8WGH - chains C and D of the 18 polymer chains in the assembly; structure by electron microscopy, 2.40 A resolution.

# Chain C
Name: Photosystem I iron-sulfur center
From: Fittonia albivenis
Notes: EC 1.97.1.12
UniProt: A4QJG7 (PSAC_AETCO); residues 1-81 here = UniProt positions 1-81
Sequence (81 residues; row label = number of the first residue in the row):
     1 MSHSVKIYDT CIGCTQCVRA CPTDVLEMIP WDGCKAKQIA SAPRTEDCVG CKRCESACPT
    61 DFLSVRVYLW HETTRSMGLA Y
Unresolved in the structure: 1
Small-molecule neighbours:
  - 4Fe-4S cluster (SF4), molecule 1: Val5, Cys21, Pro22, Thr23, Val25, Leu26, Cys48, Val49, Gly50, Cys51, Lys52, Arg53, Cys54, Val67
  - 4Fe-4S cluster (SF4), molecule 2: Cys11, Ile12, Gly13, Cys14, Thr15, Gln16, Cys17, Ala40, Ala57, Cys58, Pro59, Thr60, Ser64, Val65
Curated features (UniProtKB/Swiss-Prot):
  - binding site ([4Fe-4S] cluster): Cys11, Cys14, Cys17, Cys21, Cys48, Cys51, Cys54, Cys58

# Chain D
Name: Photosystem I reaction center subunit II
From: Fittonia albivenis
Sequence (190 residues; row label = number of the first residue in the row):
     1 MASLFTLSSP WKQSLAPQFT AAKNPKPLPR AVAMPIRAMA PEESAPAGFT PPQLDPSTPS
    61 PIFGGSTGGL LRKAQEEEFY VITWESPKEQ VFEMPTGGAA IMREGPNLLK LARKEQCLAL
   121 GTRLRSKYKI NYQFYRVFPN GEVQYLHPKD GVYPEKVNEG RTGVGVNLRS IGKNVNPIEV
   181 KFTGKQVYDL
Unresolved in the structure: 1-49

# How chain C and chain D interact
Residue-residue contacts (66):
  Ser4(C) - Tyr188(D)
  Lys6(C) - Gly165(D)
  Lys6(C) - Asn167(D)
  Lys6(C) - Tyr188(D)
  Lys6(C) - Asp189(D)  salt bridge
  Ile7(C) - Gly165(D)  hydrogen bond (backbone-backbone)
  Ile7(C) - Val166(D)
  Ile7(C) - Asn167(D)  hydrogen bond (backbone-backbone)
  Tyr8(C) - Asn167(D)
  Tyr8(C) - Arg169(D)
  Tyr8(C) - Ser170(D)
  Tyr8(C) - Ile171(D)  hydrophobic
  Tyr8(C) - Asn174(D)  hydrogen bond
  Tyr8(C) - Tyr188(D)
  Asp9(C) - Asn167(D)  hydrogen bond (backbone-backbone)
  Asp9(C) - Leu168(D)
  Asp9(C) - Arg169(D)  hydrogen bond (side chain-backbone)
  Thr15(C) - Glu155(D)
  Val18(C) - Pro154(D)
  Val18(C) - Glu155(D)
  Cys21(C) - Leu118(D)
  Pro22(C) - Glu115(D)
  Pro22(C) - Leu118(D)
  Thr23(C) - Lys114(D)  hydrogen bond (backbone-side chain)
  Thr23(C) - Glu115(D)
  Thr23(C) - Leu118(D)
  Asp24(C) - Lys114(D)  hydrogen bond (backbone-side chain)
  Asp24(C) - Leu118(D)
  Asp24(C) - His147(D)  salt bridge
  Asp24(C) - Pro154(D)
  Leu26(C) - Pro154(D)
  Glu27(C) - Pro154(D)
  Glu27(C) - Arg161(D)  salt bridge
  Met28(C) - Pro154(D)  hydrogen bond (backbone-backbone)
  Met28(C) - Glu155(D)
  Met28(C) - Val157(D)
  Met28(C) - Arg161(D)  hydrogen bond (backbone-side chain)
  Ile29(C) - Val157(D)
  Ile29(C) - Arg161(D)
  Ile29(C) - Gly163(D)
  Pro30(C) - Val157(D)
  Pro30(C) - Asn158(D)
  Gln38(C) - Val157(D)
  Ala40(C) - Val166(D)
  Ser41(C) - Gly163(D)
  Ser41(C) - Val164(D)
  Ala42(C) - Val164(D)  hydrogen bond (backbone-backbone)
  Pro43(C) - Val164(D)  hydrophobic
  Asp47(C) - Lys114(D)  salt bridge
  Asp47(C) - Arg136(D)  salt bridge
  Phe62(C) - Ile171(D)  hydrophobic
  Leu63(C) - Ile171(D)
  Arg66(C) - Ile171(D)
  Tyr68(C) - Asn174(D)
  Tyr68(C) - Tyr188(D)  hydrophobic
  Trp70(C) - Gln186(D)
  Thr74(C) - Glu77(D)
  Arg75(C) - Glu78(D)  salt bridge
  Arg75(C) - Arg136(D)
  Gly78(C) - Arg113(D)
  Leu79(C) - Lys73(D)  hydrogen bond (backbone-side chain)
  Ala80(C) - Lys73(D)
  Ala80(C) - Ala112(D)  hydrophobic
  Ala80(C) - Arg113(D)
  Tyr81(C) - Leu71(D)  hydrophobic
  Tyr81(C) - Lys73(D)
Other interface residues (no listed pair), chain C (40 interface residues in all): Val5, Thr10, Arg19, Trp31, Ile39, Arg44, Val49
Other interface residues (no listed pair), chain D (35 interface residues in all): Tyr80, Leu146, Lys149, Lys156, Glu159, Thr162

# Overview
40 residues of chain C face 35 of chain D across their interface, with 11 hydrogen bonds and 6 salt bridges.
Among the polar pairs are Lys6(C)-Asp189(D), Asp24(C)-His147(D) and Glu27(C)-Arg161(D). Chain C binds 4Fe-4S
cluster. From UniProt: 8 [4Fe-4S] cluster-binding residues on chain C.
Here chain C is Photosystem I iron-sulfur center and chain D is Photosystem I reaction center subunit II, both
from Fittonia albivenis. Entry 8WGH (Cryo-EM structure of the red-shifted Fittonia albivenis PSI-LHCI) was
determined by electron microscopy.
